PDB entry 6S3S | electron microscopy, 4.10 A resolution (low resolution: residue-level contacts below are approximate; hydrogen-bond / salt-bridge calls are withheld) | chains B and H of the 10 polymer chains in the assembly

== Chain B ==
Protein: Flagellar biosynthetic protein FliP
Source organism: Vibrio mimicus CAIM 602
UniProtKB: A0A2J9UXT5 (A0A2J9UXT5_VIBMI); numbering as in UniProt (aligned over 1-299)
Chain sequence (299 residues; numbered 1 to 299; the number before each row is that of its first residue):
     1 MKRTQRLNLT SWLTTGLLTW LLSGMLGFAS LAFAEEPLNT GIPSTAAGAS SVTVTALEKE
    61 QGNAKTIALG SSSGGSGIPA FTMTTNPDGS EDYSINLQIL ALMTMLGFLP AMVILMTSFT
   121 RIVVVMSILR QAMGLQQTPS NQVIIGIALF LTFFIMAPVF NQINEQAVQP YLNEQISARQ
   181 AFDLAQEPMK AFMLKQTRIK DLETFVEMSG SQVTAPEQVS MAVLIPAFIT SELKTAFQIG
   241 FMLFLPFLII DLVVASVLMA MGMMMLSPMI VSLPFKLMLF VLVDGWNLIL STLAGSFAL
Disordered / not traced: 1-104

== Chain H ==
Protein: Flagellar biosynthetic protein FliQ
Source organism: Vibrio mimicus CAIM 602
UniProtKB: A0A1D8S9F5 (A0A1D8S9F5_VIBMI); residue numbers follow UniProt; this construct covers 1-89
Chain sequence (89 residues; row label = number of the first residue in the row):
     1 MTPEIFVELF KESLWLVLIM VCAIIIPSLL IGLVVAIFQA ATSINEQTLS FLPRLIITLL
    61 ALMFFGHWMT QMLMDFFYSM IERLPQVLY

== Interface between chain B and chain H ==
Pairs across the interface - 45 pairs, chain B then chain H:
  Arg121(B) - Leu88(H)
  Arg198(B) - Met1(H)
  Arg198(B) - Leu88(H)
  Lys234(B) - Met1(H)
  Thr235(B) - Leu88(H)
  Gln238(B) - Met1(H)
  Gln238(B) - Leu88(H)
  Ile239(B) - Leu88(H)
  Phe241(B) - Phe6(H)
  Phe241(B) - Leu9(H)
  Met242(B) - Met80(H)
  Met242(B) - Arg83(H)
  Met242(B) - Leu84(H)
  Met242(B) - Val87(H)
  Leu245(B) - Leu9(H)
  Leu245(B) - Ser13(H)
  Pro246(B) - Phe76(H)
  Pro246(B) - Phe77(H)
  Pro246(B) - Met80(H)
  Ile249(B) - Ser13(H)
  Ile249(B) - Leu16(H)
  Ile249(B) - Val17(H)
  Ile249(B) - Phe76(H)
  Ile250(B) - Leu73(H)
  Val253(B) - Val21(H)
  Ser256(B) - Val21(H)
  Val257(B) - Ile24(H)
  Val257(B) - Thr58(H)
  Ala260(B) - Ile25(H)
  Ala260(B) - Arg54(H)
  Met261(B) - Phe51(H)
  Met261(B) - Arg54(H)
  Met261(B) - Leu55(H)
  Met261(B) - Thr58(H)
  Met263(B) - Phe51(H)
  Met263(B) - Leu55(H)
  Leu279(B) - Leu73(H)
  Leu282(B) - Thr70(H)
  Leu282(B) - Met74(H)
  Val283(B) - Met74(H)
  Val283(B) - Phe77(H)
  Leu288(B) - Tyr78(H)
  Thr292(B) - Ile81(H)
  Thr292(B) - Leu84(H)
  Ser296(B) - Leu88(H)
Interface residues without a listed pair, chain B (29 interface residues in all): Leu243, Leu252, Phe275, Met278, Ile289
Interface residues without a listed pair, chain H (27 interface residues in all): Met20, Leu62

== Summary ==
29 residues of chain B face 27 of chain H across their interface.
Chain B is Flagellar biosynthetic protein FliP and chain H is Flagellar biosynthetic protein FliQ, both from
Vibrio mimicus CAIM 602; the structure, Structure of the FliPQR complex from the flagellar type 3 secretion
system of Vibrio mimicus, was determined by electron microscopy (same publication as 6S3L and 6S3R).
